Entry 8RQ1 (X-ray diffraction, 3.11 A resolution); this record covers chain A.

== Chain A ==
Protein: Protein cereblon
Organism: Homo sapiens
Reference sequence: Q96SW2 (CRBN_HUMAN); residue numbers follow UniProt; this construct covers 41-187, 249-426
Chain sequence (329 residues; row label = number of the first residue in the row; note: 58 numbers in that range are skipped by the numbering (no residue carries them; nothing is unmodelled there)):
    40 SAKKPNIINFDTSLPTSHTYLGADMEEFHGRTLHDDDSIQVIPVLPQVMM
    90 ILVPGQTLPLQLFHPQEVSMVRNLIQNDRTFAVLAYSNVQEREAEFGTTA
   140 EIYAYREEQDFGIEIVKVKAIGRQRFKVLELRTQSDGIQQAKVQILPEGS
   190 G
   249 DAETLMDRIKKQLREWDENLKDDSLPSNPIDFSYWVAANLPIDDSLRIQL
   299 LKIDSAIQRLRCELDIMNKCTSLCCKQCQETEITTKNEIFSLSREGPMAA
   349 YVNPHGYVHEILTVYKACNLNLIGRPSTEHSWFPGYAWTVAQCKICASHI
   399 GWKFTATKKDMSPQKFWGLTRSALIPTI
Not modelled in the structure: 40-71, 188-190, 249, 269-270, 318, 353, 426
Differences from the reference sequence: expression tag (40); engineered mutation Ile-78 (Cys in Q96SW2), Val-92 (Ile in Q96SW2), Asn-116 (Lys in Q96SW2), Glu-134 (Gln in Q96SW2), Trp-283 (Arg in Q96SW2), Asn-287 (Cys in Q96SW2), Ser-293 (Val in Q96SW2), Asp-302 (Gly in Q96SW2), Arg-342 (Leu in Q96SW2), Glu-343 (Cys in Q96SW2), Ile-359 (Thr in Q96SW2), Ile-423 (Leu in Q96SW2); linker (188-190)
UniProt features mapped onto this chain:
  - binding site (Zn(2+)): Cys-323, Cys-326, Cys-391, Cys-394
  - binding site ((S)-thalidomide): His-378, Trp-380, Trp-386
  - natural variant: Cys-391 (C391R: In MRT2)
  - mutagenesis: Tyr-384 (Y384A: Abolishes thalidomide-binding without affecting DCX protein ligase complex activity; when associated with A-386), Trp-386 (W386A: Abolishes thalidomide-binding without affecting DCX protein ligase complex activity; when associated with A-384 ...)
Metal / ion sites: Zn2+: Cys-323, Cys-326, Cys-391, Cys-394

== Summary ==
Cys-323, Cys-326, Cys-391 and Cys-394 form the Zn2+ site. From UniProt: 4 Zn2+-binding residues, 3
(S)-thalidomide-binding residues and 9 mutagenesis sites.
Chain A is Protein cereblon (Homo sapiens); the structure, Crystal structure of CRBN-midi, was determined by
X-ray diffraction (same publication as 9GAO, 8RQ8, 8RQ9, 8RQA and 8RQC).
